4EBA - chains A and B of the 3 polymer chains in the assembly; structure by X-ray diffraction, 3.30 A resolution.

Chain A (and B):
Protein: mRNA 3'-end-processing protein RNA14
Organism: Kluyveromyces lactis
Notes: chain B of this document is another copy of the same molecule, construct and numbering; everything in this record applies to it too
Reference sequence: Q6CII8 (RNA14_KLULA); residue numbers follow UniProt; this construct covers 18-661
Sequence (645 residues; each row starts with the number of its first residue):
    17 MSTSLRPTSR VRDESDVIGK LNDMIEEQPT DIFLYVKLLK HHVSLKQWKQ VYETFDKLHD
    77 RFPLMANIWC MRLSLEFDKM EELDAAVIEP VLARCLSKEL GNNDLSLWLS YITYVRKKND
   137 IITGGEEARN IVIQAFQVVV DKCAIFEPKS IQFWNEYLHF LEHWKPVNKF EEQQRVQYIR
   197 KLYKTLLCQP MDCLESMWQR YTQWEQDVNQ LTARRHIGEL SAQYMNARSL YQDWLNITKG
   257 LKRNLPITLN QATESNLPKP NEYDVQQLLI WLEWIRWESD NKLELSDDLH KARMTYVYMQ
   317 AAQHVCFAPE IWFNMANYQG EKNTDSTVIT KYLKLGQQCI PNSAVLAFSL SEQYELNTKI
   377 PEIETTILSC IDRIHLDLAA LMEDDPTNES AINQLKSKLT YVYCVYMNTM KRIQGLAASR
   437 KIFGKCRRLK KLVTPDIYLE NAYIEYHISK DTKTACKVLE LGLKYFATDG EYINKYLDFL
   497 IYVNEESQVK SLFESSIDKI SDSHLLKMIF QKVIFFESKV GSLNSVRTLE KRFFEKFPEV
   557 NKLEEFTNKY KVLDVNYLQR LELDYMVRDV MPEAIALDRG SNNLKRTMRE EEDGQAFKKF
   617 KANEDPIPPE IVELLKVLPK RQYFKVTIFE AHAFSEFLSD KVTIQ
Not modelled in the structure: 17-29, 96-97, 583-623, 658-661 (chain B: 17-22, 96-97, 583-661)
Construct notes: expression tag (17)

How chain A and chain B interact:
Residue-residue contacts (102):
  Tyr279(A) with Tyr581(B)
  Val281(A) with Tyr581(B), hydrophobic
  Leu284(A) with Tyr581(B)
  Glu326(A) with Leu559(B); Tyr581(B), hydrogen bond
  Phe329(A) with Leu559(B), hydrophobic; Phe562(B), hydrophobic
  Asn358(A) with Glu578(B)
  Ser359(A) with Glu578(B)
  Ala360(A) with Leu574(B), hydrophobic; Glu578(B), hydrogen bond (backbone-side chain)
  Val361(A) with Leu574(B), hydrophobic; Glu578(B), hydrogen bond (backbone-side chain)
  Phe364(A) with Phe562(B), hydrophobic; Tyr566(B), hydrophobic
  Ser365(A) with Phe562(B)
  Glu368(A) with Leu539(B); Phe562(B); Lys565(B), salt bridge; Tyr566(B), hydrogen bond
  Gln369(A) with Arg543(B)
  Glu371(A) with Leu539(B)
  Leu372(A) with Leu539(B), hydrophobic
  Gln410(A) with Leu577(B)
  Ser413(A) with Leu577(B)
  Lys414(A) with Leu577(B); Glu578(B), salt bridge
  Tyr417(A) with Tyr566(B), hydrogen bond (side chain-backbone); Val568(B), hydrophobic; Tyr573(B), hydrophobic; Leu574(B)
  Cys420(A) with Val568(B), hydrophobic
  Val421(A) with Tyr566(B), hydrophobic
  Asn424(A) with Lys535(B)
  Arg428(A) with Ser534(B), hydrogen bond (side chain-backbone); Lys535(B); Gly537(B)
  Asp452(A) with Leu569(B); Tyr573(B), hydrogen bond
  Leu455(A) with Leu569(B), hydrophobic
  Glu456(A) with Val568(B); Leu569(B)
  Tyr459(A) with Ile497(B); Tyr498(B), hydrogen bond (side chain-backbone)
  His463(A) with Tyr498(B)
  Lys466(A) with Val499(B)
  Phe495(A) with Tyr498(B)
  Ile497(A) with Tyr459(B)
  Tyr498(A) with Tyr459(B), hydrogen bond (backbone-side chain); His463(B); Phe495(B); Tyr498(B), hydrophobic
  Val499(A) with Lys466(B), hydrogen bond (backbone-side chain)
  Asn500(A) with Ile464(B); Lys466(B)
  Ser534(A) with Arg428(B), hydrogen bond (backbone-side chain)
  Lys535(A) with Asn424(B)
  Gly537(A) with Arg428(B)
  Leu539(A) with Glu368(B); Glu371(B), hydrogen bond (backbone-side chain); Leu372(B)
  Arg543(A) with Glu368(B), salt bridge; Gln369(B)
  Leu559(A) with Glu326(B); Phe329(B), hydrophobic
  Phe562(A) with Phe329(B), hydrophobic; Phe364(B), hydrophobic; Ser365(B); Glu368(B)
  Lys565(A) with Glu368(B), salt bridge
  Tyr566(A) with Glu368(B), hydrogen bond; Tyr417(B), hydrogen bond (backbone-side chain); Val421(B), hydrophobic
  Val568(A) with Tyr417(B), hydrophobic; Cys420(B), hydrophobic; Glu456(B)
  Leu569(A) with Asp452(B); Glu456(B)
  Tyr573(A) with Tyr417(B), hydrophobic; Asp452(B), hydrogen bond
  Leu574(A) with Ala360(B), hydrophobic; Tyr417(B)
  Leu577(A) with Gln410(B); Ser413(B); Lys414(B)
  Glu578(A) with Pro325(B); Ser359(B), hydrogen bond; Ala360(B), hydrogen bond (side chain-backbone); Val361(B), hydrogen bond (side chain-backbone); Lys414(B), salt bridge
  Tyr581(A) with Tyr279(B); Val281(B), hydrophobic; Leu284(B); Glu326(B), hydrogen bond
  Lys636(A) with Thr381(B)
  Arg637(A) with Leu384(B); Asp388(B), salt bridge
  Gln638(A) with Glu380(B); Thr381(B), hydrogen bond; Leu384(B)
  Lys641(A) with Glu380(B), salt bridge
  Val642(A) with Lys437(B)
Interface residues without a listed pair, chain A (62 interface residues in all): Pro325, Asn330, Ile464, Ser538, Lys558, Leu579, Thr643
Interface residues without a listed pair, chain B (64 interface residues in all): Asn330, Ser385, Leu455, Tyr462, Asn500, Val536, Ser538, Lys558, Arg576, Leu579

Summary:
Chain A and chain B form an interface of 62 and 64 residues respectively, with 20 hydrogen bonds and 7 salt
bridges. Polar pairs include Glu368(A)-Lys565(B), Lys414(A)-Glu578(B) and Arg543(A)-Glu368(B).
Chain A and chain B are both mRNA 3'-end-processing protein RNA14 (Kluyveromyces lactis); the structure,
Crystal structure of the Rna14-Rna15 complex, was determined by X-ray diffraction, deposited together with
4E85.
